6AZV - chain A; structure by X-ray diffraction, 2.75 A resolution.

# Chain A
Name: Indoleamine 2,3-dioxygenase 1
From: Homo sapiens
Notes: EC 1.13.11.52
Reference sequence: P14902 (I23O1_HUMAN); residues 5-403 here = UniProt positions 5-403
Sequence (402 residues; numbered 2 to 403; the number before each row is that of its first residue):
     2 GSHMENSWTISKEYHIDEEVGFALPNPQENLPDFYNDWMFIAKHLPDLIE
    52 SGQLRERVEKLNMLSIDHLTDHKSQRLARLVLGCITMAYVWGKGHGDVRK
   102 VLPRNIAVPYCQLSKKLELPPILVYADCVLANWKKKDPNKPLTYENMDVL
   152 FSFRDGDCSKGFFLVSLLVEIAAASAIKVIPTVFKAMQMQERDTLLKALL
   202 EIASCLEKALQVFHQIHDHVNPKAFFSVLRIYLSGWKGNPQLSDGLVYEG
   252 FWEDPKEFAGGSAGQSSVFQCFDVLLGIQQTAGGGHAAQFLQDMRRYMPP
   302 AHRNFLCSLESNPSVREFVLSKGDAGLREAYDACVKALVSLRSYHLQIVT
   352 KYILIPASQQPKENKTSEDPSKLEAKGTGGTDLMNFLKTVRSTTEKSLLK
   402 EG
Unresolved in the structure: 2-9, 282-284, 361-382, 402-403
Construct notes: expression tag (2-4)
Small-molecule neighbours: C4V ((1R,2S)-2-(4-[bis(2-methylpropyl)amino]-3-{[(4-methylphenyl)carbamoyl]amino}phenyl)cyclopropane-1-carboxylic acid): Leu-124, Val-125, Tyr-126, Cys-129, Val-130, Phe-163, Phe-164, Val-166, Ser-167, Val-170, Glu-171, Phe-214, Ile-217, Phe-226, Leu-234, Gly-262, Ser-263, Ala-264, Gln-266, Phe-270, His-346, Ile-349, Val-350, Ile-354
Curated features (UniProtKB/Swiss-Prot):
  - binding site (heme b): His-346
Reported in the primary citation:
  - binding site for C4V: Tyr-126, Ser-167, Ala-264, His-346
  - conformationally variable residues (loop rearrangement): Ala-260 to Gly-265

# Overview
Ligands of chain A: compound C4V. Curated annotation (UniProt) lists heme b-binding residue His-346. From the
paper: a binding site for C4V at Tyr-126, Ser-167 and Ala-264 among others; conformational variability at
Ala-260.
Chain A is Indoleamine 2,3-dioxygenase 1 (Homo sapiens); the structure, IDO1/BMS-978587 crystal structure, was
determined by X-ray diffraction together with 6AZU and 6AZW from the same study.
